Entry 5XPL (X-ray diffraction, 2.05 A resolution); this record covers chains A and C.

== Chain A ==
Protein: Vitamin D3 receptor
Source organism: Rattus norvegicus
Notes: engineered mutation(s): deletion mutant(residues 165-211)
UniProtKB: P13053 (VDR_RAT); numbering as in UniProt; present here: 116-159, 207-423
Sequence (271 residues; numbered 106 to 423; 47 numbers in that range are skipped by the numbering (no residue carries them; nothing is unmodelled there); the number before each row is that of its first residue):
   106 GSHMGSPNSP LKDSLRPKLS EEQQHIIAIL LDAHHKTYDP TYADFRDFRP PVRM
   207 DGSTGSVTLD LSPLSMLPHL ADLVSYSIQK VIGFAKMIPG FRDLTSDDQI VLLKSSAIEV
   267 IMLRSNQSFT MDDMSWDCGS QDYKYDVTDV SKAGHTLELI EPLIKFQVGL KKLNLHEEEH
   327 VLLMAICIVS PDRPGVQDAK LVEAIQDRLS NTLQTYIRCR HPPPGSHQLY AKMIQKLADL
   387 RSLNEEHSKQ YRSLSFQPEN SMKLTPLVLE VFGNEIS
Disordered / not traced: 106-122, 207-217, 402-403, 420-423
Construct notes: expression tag (106-115)
Ligand contacts: 8C9 ((4S)-4-[(1R)-1-[(1R,3AS,4E,7AR)-7A-methyl-4-[2-[(3R,5R)-4-methylidene-3,5-bis(oxidanyl )cyclohexylidene]ethylidene]-2,3,3A,5,6,7-hexahydro-1H-inden-1-yl]ethyl]-1-(4-hydroxyphenyl)octan-1-one): Y143, Y147, F150, L226, L229, V230, S233, I264, I267, M268, R270, S271, S274, W282, C284, Y291, V296, H301, L305, I306, L309, N390, H393, S394, Y397, R398, F418

== Chain C ==
Protein: Nuclear receptor coactivator 2
Source organism: Homo sapiens
UniProtKB: Q15596 (NCOA2_HUMAN); numbering as in UniProt (aligned over 740-752)
Sequence (13 residues; numbered 740 to 752; the number before each row is that of its first residue):
   740 KENALLRYLL DKD
Disordered / not traced: 740, 752

== Interface between chain A and chain C ==
Pairs across the interface (24):
  I238(A) - L745(C)  hydrophobic
  I238(A) - L748(C)  hydrophobic
  I238(A) - L749(C)  hydrophobic
  K242(A) - L748(C)  hydrogen bond (side chain-backbone)
  K242(A) - L749(C)
  K242(A) - K751(C)
  R248(A) - L749(C)  hydrogen bond (side chain-backbone)
  R248(A) - D750(C)
  S252(A) - R746(C)
  D253(A) - R746(C)  salt bridge
  Q255(A) - L749(C)
  I256(A) - N742(C)
  I256(A) - R746(C)
  I256(A) - L749(C)  hydrophobic
  L259(A) - L749(C)  hydrophobic
  K260(A) - N742(C)  hydrogen bond
  K260(A) - L745(C)
  P412(A) - L744(C)  hydrophobic
  L413(A) - L744(C)
  L413(A) - L748(C)  hydrophobic
  E416(A) - N742(C)
  E416(A) - A743(C)
  E416(A) - L744(C)  hydrogen bond (side chain-backbone)
  E416(A) - L745(C)  hydrogen bond (side chain-backbone)
Other interface residues (no listed pair), chain A (14 interface residues in all): F247, V417
Other interface residues (no listed pair), chain C (10 interface residues in all): E741

== Overview ==
The interface between chain A and chain C involves 14 residues on one side and 10 on the other, with 5
hydrogen bonds and 1 salt bridge. Among the polar pairs are D253(A)-R746(C), K242(A)-L748(C) and
R248(A)-L749(C). Bound to chain A: compound 8C9.
Chain A is Vitamin D3 receptor (Rattus norvegicus) and chain C is Nuclear receptor coactivator 2 (Homo
sapiens); the structure, Crystal structure of VDR-LBD complexed with
22S-butyl-25-hydroxyphenyl-2-methylidene-19,26,27-trinor-25-oxo-1-hydroxyvitamin D3, was determined by X-ray
diffraction together with 5XPN, 5XPM, 5XPO and 5XPP from the same study.
